Entry 8V32 (electron microscopy, 3.01 A resolution); this record covers chains S and J of the 10 polymer chains in the assembly.

Chain S:
Name: TnsC
From: Peltigera membranacea
UniProt: A0A235IFM2 (A0A235IFM2_9NOSO); residue numbers follow UniProt; this construct covers 1-383
Amino-acid sequence (383 residues; each row starts with the number of its first residue):
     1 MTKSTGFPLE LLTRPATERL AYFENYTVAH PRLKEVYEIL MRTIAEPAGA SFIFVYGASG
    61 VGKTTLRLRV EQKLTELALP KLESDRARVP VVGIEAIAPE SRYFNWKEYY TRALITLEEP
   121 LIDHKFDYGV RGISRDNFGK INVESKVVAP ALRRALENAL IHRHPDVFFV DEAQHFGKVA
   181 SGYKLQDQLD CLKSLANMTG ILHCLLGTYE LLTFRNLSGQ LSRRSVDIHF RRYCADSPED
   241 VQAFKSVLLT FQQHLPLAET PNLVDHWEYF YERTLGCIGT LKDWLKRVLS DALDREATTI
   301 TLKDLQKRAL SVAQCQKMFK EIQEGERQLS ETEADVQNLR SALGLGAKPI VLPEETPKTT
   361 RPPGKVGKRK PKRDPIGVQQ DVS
Disordered / not traced: 1-3, 347-383
Metal / ion sites: Mg2+ near Thr64 (its only coordinating residue here)
Ligand contacts:
  - ATP (adenosine-5'-triphosphate), molecule 1: Glu24, Tyr26, Thr27, Val28, His30, Leu33, Ala58, Ser59, Gly60, Val61, Gly62, Lys63, Thr64, Thr65, Glu172, Thr208, Ile278, Gly279, Lys282, Asp283
  - ATP, molecule 2: Gln220, Arg223, Arg224

Chain J:
Name: TnsD
From: Peltigera membranacea
Amino-acid sequence (462 residues; each row starts with the number of its first residue):
     1 MLASVLETYE SWNLKKPLIP QRSRLYQPQP VGIGTPYIES LTGYITRIAE LHGVLPGVLM
    61 TREIAPLVNK IYFQNGANRG FREIFNRSQA LNGMGEMAAD LVQVLQKLTL RDDLRFLTML
   121 FWSNILTPRN LFRTRKAWCP ICYQERHQNG LVVYEQLLWT INLITICPQH QKPLVELCPH
   181 CNHESPLLNW RSRPGYCSKC GEWLGANQCL KTFTDGEGSI KLQLEWQYWT ANVVGELILA
   241 SQCFESAPSK ENITKSLNIV IDKVAENNAA AFSRLIGVPK NSLWMWQSTK TLPELNTLLK
   301 ICYELEISLV EFLTPKNLIT KSFTKISQKH LQLSRTPRVS PKSFDQYQVK DALLAILAGN
   361 EEPPPTMEEV GKRLGHHNRT ISRHFPDLCS AISAKCRNYN KACRLKSIEK LCSEVREIVL
   421 SLNAQGVYPT EGRVCELMPN PGCFRYKQVR AAFNDARREF GL
Metal / ion sites: Zn2+ site 1: Cys139, Cys142, Cys167, His170; Zn2+ site 2: Cys178, Cys181, Cys197, Cys200

Chain S / chain J interface:
Residue-residue contacts (7; chain S residue first):
  Arg131(S) with Arg457(J); Gly461(J); Leu462(J)
  Ile133(S) with Gly461(J)
  Ser134(S) with Phe460(J); Gly461(J), hydrogen bond (side chain-backbone)
  Glu144(S) with Tyr428(J)
Interface residues without a listed pair, chain S (8 interface residues in all): Gly132, Arg135, Asn137, Lys146
Interface residues without a listed pair, chain J (6 interface residues in all): Ala424

In short:
8 residues of chain S face 6 of chain J across their interface; the contacts include 1 hydrogen bond. The
hydrogen-bonded pair is Ser134(S)-Gly461(J). Chain S binds ATP. Cys139(J), Cys142(J), Cys167(J) and His170(J)
coordinate Zn2+ site 1.
Here chain S is TnsC and chain J is TnsD, both from Peltigera membranacea. Entry 8V32 (TnsD-TnsC-DNA complex)
was determined by electron microscopy (same publication as 9BW1).
